PDB entry 7VBC | electron microscopy, 3.01 A resolution | chains N and M of the 16 polymer chains in the assembly

== Chain N ==
Molecule: DNA-directed RNA polymerase I subunit RPA34
Organism: Homo sapiens
Reference sequence: O15446 (RPA34_HUMAN); residues 1-510 here = UniProt positions 1-510
Sequence (510 residues; row label = number of the first residue in the row):
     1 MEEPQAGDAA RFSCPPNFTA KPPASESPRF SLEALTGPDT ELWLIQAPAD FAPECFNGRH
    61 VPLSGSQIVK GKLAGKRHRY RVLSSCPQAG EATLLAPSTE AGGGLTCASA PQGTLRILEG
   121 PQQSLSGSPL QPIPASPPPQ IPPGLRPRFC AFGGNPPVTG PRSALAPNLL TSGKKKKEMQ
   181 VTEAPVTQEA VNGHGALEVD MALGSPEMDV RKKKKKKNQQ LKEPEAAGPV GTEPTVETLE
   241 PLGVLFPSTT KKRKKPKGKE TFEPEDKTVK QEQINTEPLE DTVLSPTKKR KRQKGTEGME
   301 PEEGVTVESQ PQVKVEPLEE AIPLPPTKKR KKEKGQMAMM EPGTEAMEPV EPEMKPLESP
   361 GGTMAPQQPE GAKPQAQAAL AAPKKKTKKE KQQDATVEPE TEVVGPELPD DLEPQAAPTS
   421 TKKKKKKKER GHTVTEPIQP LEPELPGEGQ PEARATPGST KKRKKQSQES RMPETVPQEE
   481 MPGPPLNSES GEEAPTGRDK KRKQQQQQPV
Disordered / not traced: 1-7, 159-510
Swiss-Prot annotation at these positions:
  - modified residue: Met1 (N-acetylmethionine), Ser27 (Phosphoserine), Tyr80 (Phosphotyrosine), Ser128 (Phosphoserine), Ser136 (Phosphoserine), Ser172 (Phosphoserine), Ser205 (Phosphoserine), Ser285 (Phosphoserine), Thr287 (Phosphothreonine), Ser309 (Phosphoserine), Ser490 (Phosphoserine)
  - cross-link (Glycyl lysine isopeptide (Lys-Gly)): Lys270 (interchain with G-Cter in SUMO1), Lys314 (interchain with G-Cter in SUMO1)

== Chain M ==
Molecule: DNA-directed RNA polymerase I subunit RPA49
Organism: Homo sapiens
Reference sequence: Q9GZS1 (RPA49_HUMAN); residues 1-419 here = UniProt positions 1-419
Sequence (419 residues; row label = number of the first residue in the row):
     1 MAAEVLPSAR WQYCGAPDGS QRAVLVQFSN GKLQSPGNMR FTLYENKDST NPRKRNQRIL
    61 AAETDRLSYV GNNFGTGALK CNTLCRHFVG ILNKTSGQME VYDAELFNMQ PLFSDVSVES
   121 ELALESQTKT YREKMDSCIE AFGTTKQKRA LNTRRMNRVG NESLNRAVAK AAETIIDTKG
   181 VTALVSDAIH NDLQDDSLYL PPCYDDAAKP EDVYKFEDLL SPAEYEALQS PSEAFRNVTS
   241 EEILKMIEEN SHCTFVIEAL KSLPSDVESR DRQARCIWFL DTLIKFRAHR VVKRKSALGP
   301 GVPHIINTKL LKHFTCLTYN NGRLRNLISD SMKAKITAYV IILALHIHDF QIDLTVLQRD
   361 LKLSEKRMME IAKAMRLKIS KRRVSVAAGS EEDHKLGTLS LPLPPAQTSD RLAKRRKIT
Disordered / not traced: 1-5, 116-419
Swiss-Prot annotation at these positions:
  - modified residue: Ser35 (Phosphoserine), Ser163 (Phosphoserine), Lys373 (N6-acetyllysine)
  - mutagenesis: Lys373 (K373R: Decreased acetylation)

== Chain N / chain M interface ==
Residue-residue contacts (110; chain N residue first):
  Ala10(N) with Leu112(M)
  Phe12(N) with Tyr44(M), hydrophobic; Ile59(M), hydrophobic; Ala61(M), hydrophobic; Ser68(M); Val70(M), hydrophobic; Leu112(M)
  Cys14(N) with Tyr44(M), hydrophobic
  Pro16(N) with Lys47(M), hydrogen bond (backbone-side chain)
  Asn17(N) with Asn46(M); Lys47(M), hydrogen bond (backbone-backbone)
  Phe18(N) with Glu45(M); Asn46(M); Lys47(M); Gln57(M); Ile59(M), hydrophobic; Phe74(M), hydrophobic
  Thr19(N) with Tyr44(M); Glu45(M), hydrogen bond (backbone-backbone); Lys47(M)
  Ala20(N) with Leu43(M); Tyr44(M)
  Lys21(N) with Leu43(M), hydrogen bond (backbone-backbone); Glu45(M)
  Arg29(N) with Tyr102(M)
  Phe30(N) with Ile91(M), hydrophobic; Tyr102(M), hydrophobic
  Leu35(N) with Ile91(M), hydrophobic
  Pro38(N) with Lys94(M), hydrogen bond (backbone-side chain)
  Asp39(N) with Leu92(M); Asn93(M); Lys94(M), hydrogen bond (backbone-backbone); Thr95(M)
  Thr40(N) with Ile91(M); Leu92(M)
  Glu41(N) with Gly90(M); Ile91(M); Leu92(M), hydrogen bond (backbone-backbone); Lys94(M)
  Leu42(N) with Gly90(M); Ile91(M), hydrophobic
  Trp43(N) with Val89(M); Gly90(M), hydrogen bond (backbone-backbone); Leu92(M); Met99(M), hydrophobic
  Leu44(N) with Leu25(M), hydrophobic; Phe88(M)
  Ile45(N) with Trp11(M), hydrophobic; Arg86(M); His87(M); Phe88(M), hydrogen bond (backbone-backbone); Gly90(M); Val101(M), hydrophobic
  Gln46(N) with Cys81(M); Cys85(M); Arg86(M)
  Ala47(N) with Cys85(M); Arg86(M), hydrogen bond (backbone-backbone); Phe88(M), hydrophobic
  Pro48(N) with Leu84(M)
  Ala49(N) with Thr83(M); Leu84(M), hydrogen bond (backbone-backbone); Cys85(M); Arg86(M)
  Phe51(N) with Arg86(M), hydrogen bond (backbone-side chain); Phe88(M), hydrophobic
  Pro53(N) with Trp11(M), hydrogen bond (backbone-side chain); Tyr13(M), hydrophobic; Phe88(M), hydrophobic
  Glu54(N) with Tyr13(M)
  Phe56(N) with Trp11(M)
  Asn57(N) with Trp11(M); Gln12(M); Tyr13(M), hydrogen bond (side chain-backbone)
  Gly58(N) with Arg10(M); Trp11(M), hydrogen bond (backbone-backbone)
  Arg59(N) with Ala9(M); Arg10(M); Trp11(M), hydrogen bond (backbone-backbone)
  His60(N) with Ser8(M); Ala9(M); Arg10(M)
  Val61(N) with Ser8(M); Ala9(M), hydrogen bond (backbone-backbone); Trp11(M), hydrophobic
  Pro62(N) with Pro7(M)
  Leu63(N) with Pro7(M), hydrogen bond (backbone-backbone); Ser8(M); Ala9(M), hydrophobic; Leu92(M), hydrophobic; Met99(M), hydrophobic
  Ser64(N) with Leu6(M); Pro7(M)
  Gly90(N) with Gln27(M)
  Ala92(N) with Val26(M); Leu106(M), hydrophobic
  Thr93(N) with Val24(M); Leu25(M); Val26(M), hydrogen bond (backbone-backbone)
  Leu94(N) with Val24(M); Leu25(M), hydrophobic; Val89(M), hydrophobic
  Leu95(N) with Val24(M), hydrogen bond (backbone-backbone); Val26(M), hydrophobic; Phe41(M), hydrophobic; Leu60(M), hydrophobic
  Leu105(N) with Phe41(M), hydrogen bond (backbone-backbone)
  Cys107(N) with Pro36(M), hydrophobic; Phe41(M), hydrophobic
  Leu115(N) with Met99(M), hydrophobic
Interface residues without a listed pair, chain N (51 interface residues in all): Ala9, Arg11, Pro15, Ala101, Gly104, Thr106, Ile117
Interface residues without a listed pair, chain M (53 interface residues in all): Cys14, Ala23, Met39, Arg40, Thr42, Arg58, Arg66, Ser114

== In short ==
Chain N and chain M form an interface of 51 and 53 residues respectively; the contacts include 21 hydrogen
bonds. Polar pairs include Pro16(N)-Lys47(M), Pro38(N)-Lys94(M) and Phe51(N)-Arg86(M). Curated annotation
(UniProt) lists one mutagenesis site on chain M.
Chain N is DNA-directed RNA polymerase I subunit RPA34 and chain M is DNA-directed RNA polymerase I subunit
RPA49, both from Homo sapiens; the structure, Back track state of human RNA Polymerase I Elongation Complex,
was determined by electron microscopy, deposited together with 7VBB and 7VBA.
